7SBB - chains D and X of the 13 polymer chains in the assembly; structure by electron microscopy, 3.10 A resolution.

[Chain D]
Molecule: Cas7d
Source organism: Synechocystis sp. PCC 6803
UniProtKB: Q6ZEI6 (Q6ZEI6_SYNY3); numbering as in UniProt (aligned over 1-329)
Amino-acid sequence (329 residues; numbered 1 to 329; the number before each row is that of its first residue):
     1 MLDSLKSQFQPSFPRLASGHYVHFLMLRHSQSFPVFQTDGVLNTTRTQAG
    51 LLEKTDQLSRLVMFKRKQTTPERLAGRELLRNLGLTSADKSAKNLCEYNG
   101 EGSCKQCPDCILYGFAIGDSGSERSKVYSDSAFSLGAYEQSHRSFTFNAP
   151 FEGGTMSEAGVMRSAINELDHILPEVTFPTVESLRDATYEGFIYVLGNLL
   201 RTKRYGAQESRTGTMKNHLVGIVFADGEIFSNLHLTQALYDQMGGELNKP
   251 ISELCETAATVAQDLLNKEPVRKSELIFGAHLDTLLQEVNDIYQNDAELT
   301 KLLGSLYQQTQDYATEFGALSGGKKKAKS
Not modelled in the structure: 321-329

[Chain X]
Molecule: ssRNA target
Sequence (33 nucleotides; each row starts with the number of its first residue):
     1 AGGCAUUGAAAGCGACCACCAGGGGCACAACAA

[Interface between chain D and chain X]
Contacting residue pairs (16; chain D residue first):
  Glu101(D) with A21(X), sugar contact
  Ala116(D) with A21(X), base contact
  Ile117(D) with C20(X), base contact; A21(X), base contact
  Gly118(D) with A21(X), hydrogen bond to the sugar
  Phe147(D) with C13(X), base contact
  Met162(D) with A10(X), hydrogen bond to the sugar; A11(X), sugar contact
  Ser164(D) with A11(X), hydrogen bond to the phosphate; G12(X), hydrogen bond to the phosphate; C13(X), hydrogen bond to the sugar
  Ala165(D) with A11(X), sugar contact
  Ile166(D) with A11(X), base contact; G12(X), sugar contact; C13(X), sugar contact
  Asn167(D) with C13(X), hydrogen bond to the phosphate
Also at the interface, not in a pair above, chain D (13 interface residues in all): Asp119, Thr146, Met156
Also at the interface, not in a pair above, chain X (7 interface residues in all): G22

[Summary]
13 residues of chain D and 7 residues of chain X are in contact, with 6 hydrogen bonds. Polar pairs include
Gly118(D)-A21(X), Met162(D)-A10(X) and Ser164(D)-C13(X).
Chain D is Cas7d (Synechocystis sp. PCC 6803) and chain X is ssRNA target; the structure, Structure of type
I-D Cascade bound to a ssRNA target, was determined by electron microscopy, deposited together with 7SBA.
